6A2B - chains A and C of the 3 polymer chains in the assembly; structure by X-ray diffraction, 2.80 A resolution.

Chain A:
Protein: MHC class I antigen
Organism: Xenopus laevis
UniProtKB: Q9TPA7 (Q9TPA7_XENLA); residues 1-272 here correspond to UniProt positions 20-291 (UniProt number = residue number + 19)
Sequence (272 residues; each row starts with the number of its first residue):
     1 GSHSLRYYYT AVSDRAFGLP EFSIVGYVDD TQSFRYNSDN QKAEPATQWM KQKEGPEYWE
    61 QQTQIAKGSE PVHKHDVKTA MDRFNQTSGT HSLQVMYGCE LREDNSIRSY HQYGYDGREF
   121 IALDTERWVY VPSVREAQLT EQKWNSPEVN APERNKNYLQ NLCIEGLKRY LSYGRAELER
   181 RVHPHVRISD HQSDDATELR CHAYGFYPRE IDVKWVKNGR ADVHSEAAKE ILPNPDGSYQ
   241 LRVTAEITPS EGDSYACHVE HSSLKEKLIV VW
Disulfides: Cys99-Cys163, Cys201-Cys257

Chain C:
Protein: Tyr-met-met-pro-arg-his-trp-pro-ile
Organism: Xenopus laevis
Sequence (9 residues; row label = number of the first residue in the row):
     1 YMMPRHWPI

How chain A and chain C interact:
Pairs across the interface (48):
  Tyr7(A) - Tyr1(C)
  Tyr7(A) - Met2(C)
  Tyr9(A) - Met2(C)
  Tyr58(A) - Tyr1(C)  hydrophobic
  Gln62(A) - Tyr1(C)
  Gln62(A) - Met2(C)
  Ile65(A) - Met2(C)  hydrophobic
  Ile65(A) - Met3(C)
  Ile65(A) - Pro4(C)
  Ala66(A) - Met2(C)  hydrophobic
  Gly68(A) - Arg5(C)  hydrogen bond (backbone-side chain)
  Ser69(A) - Pro4(C)
  Ser69(A) - Arg5(C)
  Val72(A) - Arg5(C)
  Val72(A) - His6(C)
  Val72(A) - Pro8(C)  hydrophobic
  His75(A) - Pro8(C)
  Asp76(A) - Pro8(C)
  Asp76(A) - Ile9(C)
  Thr79(A) - Ile9(C)
  Arg83(A) - Ile9(C)  hydrogen bond (side chain-backbone)
  Tyr97(A) - Met2(C)
  Tyr97(A) - Met3(C)  hydrogen bond (side chain-backbone)
  His111(A) - Met3(C)
  His111(A) - His6(C)  hydrogen bond
  Tyr113(A) - His6(C)
  Tyr113(A) - Ile9(C)  hydrophobic
  Phe120(A) - Ile9(C)  hydrophobic
  Tyr130(A) - His6(C)
  Thr140(A) - Ile9(C)  hydrogen bond (side chain-backbone)
  Lys143(A) - Trp7(C)
  Lys143(A) - Ile9(C)
  Trp144(A) - His6(C)
  Trp144(A) - Trp7(C)
  Trp144(A) - Ile9(C)  hydrophobic
  Arg154(A) - Met3(C)
  Arg154(A) - Pro4(C)
  Arg154(A) - Arg5(C)
  Arg154(A) - His6(C)
  Asn155(A) - Met3(C)
  Asn155(A) - His6(C)  hydrogen bond
  Tyr158(A) - Tyr1(C)  hydrogen bond (side chain-backbone)
  Tyr158(A) - Met2(C)
  Tyr158(A) - Met3(C)  hydrogen bond (side chain-backbone)
  Leu162(A) - Tyr1(C)
  Gly166(A) - Tyr1(C)
  Arg169(A) - Tyr1(C)  hydrogen bond
  Tyr170(A) - Tyr1(C)  hydrogen bond (side chain-backbone)
Interface residues without a listed pair, chain A (34 interface residues in all): Ile24, Glu54, His73, Val149, Ala151, Glu165

Summary:
34 residues of chain A face 9 of chain C across their interface; the contacts include 10 hydrogen bonds. Polar
contacts include Gly68(A)-Arg5(C), Arg83(A)-Ile9(C) and Tyr97(A)-Met3(C).
Here chain A is MHC class I antigen and chain C is Tyr-met-met-pro-arg-his-trp-pro-ile, both from Xenopus
laevis. Entry 6A2B (Crystal Structure of Xenopus laevis MHC I complex) was determined by X-ray diffraction.
